Entry 4OC2 (X-ray diffraction, 1.65 A resolution); this record covers chain A.

[Chain A]
Protein: Glutamate carboxypeptidase 2
Organism: Homo sapiens
Notes: EC 3.4.17.21
Reference sequence: Q04609 (FOLH1_HUMAN); numbering as in UniProt (aligned over 44-750)
Amino-acid sequence (709 residues; each row starts with the number of its first residue):
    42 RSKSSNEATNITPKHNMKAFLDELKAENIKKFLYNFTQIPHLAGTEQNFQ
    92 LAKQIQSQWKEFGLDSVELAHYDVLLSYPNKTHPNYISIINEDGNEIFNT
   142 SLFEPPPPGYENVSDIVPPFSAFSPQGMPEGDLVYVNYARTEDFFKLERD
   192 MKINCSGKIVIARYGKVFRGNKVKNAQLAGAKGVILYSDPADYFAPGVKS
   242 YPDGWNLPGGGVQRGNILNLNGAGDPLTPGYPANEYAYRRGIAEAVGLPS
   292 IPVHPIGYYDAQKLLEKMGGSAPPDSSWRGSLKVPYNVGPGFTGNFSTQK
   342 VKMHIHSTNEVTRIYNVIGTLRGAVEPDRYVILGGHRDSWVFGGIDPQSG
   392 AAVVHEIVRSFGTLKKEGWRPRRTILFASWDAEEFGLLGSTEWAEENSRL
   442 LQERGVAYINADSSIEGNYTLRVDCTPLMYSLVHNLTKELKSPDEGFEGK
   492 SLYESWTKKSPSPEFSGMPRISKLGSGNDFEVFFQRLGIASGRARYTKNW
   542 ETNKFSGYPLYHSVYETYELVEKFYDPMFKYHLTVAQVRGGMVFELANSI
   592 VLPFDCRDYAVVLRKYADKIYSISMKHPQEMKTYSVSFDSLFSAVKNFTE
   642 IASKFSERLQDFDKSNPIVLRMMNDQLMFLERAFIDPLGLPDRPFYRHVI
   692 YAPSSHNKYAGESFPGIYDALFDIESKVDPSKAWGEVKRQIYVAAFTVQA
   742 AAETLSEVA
Unresolved in the structure: 42-54, 654-655
Glycans and other covalent adducts: N-acetylglucosamine (NAG) linked to N76, N195, N459; glycan linked to N121, N140, N476, N638
Differences from the reference sequence: expression tag (42-43)
Ion coordination: Ca2+: T269, Y272, E433, E436; Zn2+ site 1: H377, D387, D453; Zn2+ site 2: D387, E425, H553 (together with 2QQ)
Small-molecule neighbours: 2QQ (N~2~-{[(1S)-1-carboxybut-3-yn-1-yl]carbamoyl}-N~6~-(4-iodobenzoyl)-L-lysine): F209, R210, G256, N257, L261, D387, E424, E425, G427, L428, D453, S454, E457, R463, V464, D465, G518, N519, R534, A535, R536, K545, F546, G548, Y552, H553, Y700
Curated features (UniProtKB/Swiss-Prot):
  - active site: E424 (Nucleophile), S628 (Charge relay system), D666 (Charge relay system), H689 (Charge relay system)
  - binding site (substrate): R210, N257, E424, S517, G518, N519, R534 to R536, Y552, H553, K699, Y700
  - binding site (Ca(2+)): T269, Y272, E433, E436
  - binding site (Zn(2+)): H377, D387, E425, D453, H553
  - glycosylation (N-linked (GlcNAc...) asparagine): N51, N76, N121, N140, N153, N195, N336, N459, N476, N638
  - natural variant: H475 (H475Y: Correlates with lower folate and higher homocysteine levels)
  - mutagenesis: N51 (N51A: Loss of glycosylation. Reduces enzyme activity), N76 (N76A: Loss of glycosylation. Reduces enzyme activity), N121 (N121A: Loss of glycosylation. Severely reduced enzyme activity), N140 (N140A: Loss of glycosylation. Severely reduced enzyme activity), N153 (N153A: Loss of glycosylation. Severely reduced enzyme activity), N195 (N195A: Loss of glycosylation. Severely reduced enzyme activity), N336 (N336A: Loss of glycosylation. Reduces enzyme activity), H377 (H377A/G/Q: Complete loss of activity), D379 (D379E/N: Complete loss of activity), D387 (D387E/L: Complete loss of activity; D387N: No effect on enzyme activity), P388 (P388A: No effect on enzyme activity), E424 (E424A: Complete loss of activity; E424D: Reduces enzyme activity; E424Q: Reduces enzyme activity), 7 further mutagenesis entries in UniProt
What the authors report for this chain:
  - binding site for 2QQ: R210, E424, E457, R463, D465, G518, N519, R534, R536, Y552, H553, Y700
  - conformationally variable residues (loop rearrangement, side-chain flip): L259 to G263, K699

[Overview]
Ligands of chain A: compound 2QQ. N-acetylglucosamine is covalently linked to N76, N121, N140, N195, N459 and
N476 and 1 more. UniProt lists 4 active-site residues, 13 substrate-binding residues, 4 Ca2+-binding residues
and 5 Zn2+-binding residues. The paper reports a binding site for 2QQ at R210, E424 and E457 among others;
conformational variability at L259 and K699.
Chain A is Glutamate carboxypeptidase 2 (Homo sapiens); the structure, X-ray structure of of human glutamate
carboxypeptidase II (GCPII) in a complex with CEIBzL, a urea-based ..., was determined by X-ray diffraction
together with 4OC0, 4OC3 and 4OC4 from the same study.
